9J7S - chains B and C of the 4 polymer chains in the assembly; structure by X-ray diffraction, 2.50 A resolution.

Chain B (and C):
Protein: Phospho-2-dehydro-3-deoxyheptonate aldolase
Source organism: Providencia alcalifaciens
Notes: EC 2.5.1.54; chain C of this document is another copy of the same molecule, construct and numbering; everything in this record applies to it too
UniProt: B6XIT1 (B6XIT1_9GAMM); residues 1-351 here = UniProt positions 1-351
Amino-acid sequence (351 residues; numbered 1 to 351; the number before each row is that of its first residue):
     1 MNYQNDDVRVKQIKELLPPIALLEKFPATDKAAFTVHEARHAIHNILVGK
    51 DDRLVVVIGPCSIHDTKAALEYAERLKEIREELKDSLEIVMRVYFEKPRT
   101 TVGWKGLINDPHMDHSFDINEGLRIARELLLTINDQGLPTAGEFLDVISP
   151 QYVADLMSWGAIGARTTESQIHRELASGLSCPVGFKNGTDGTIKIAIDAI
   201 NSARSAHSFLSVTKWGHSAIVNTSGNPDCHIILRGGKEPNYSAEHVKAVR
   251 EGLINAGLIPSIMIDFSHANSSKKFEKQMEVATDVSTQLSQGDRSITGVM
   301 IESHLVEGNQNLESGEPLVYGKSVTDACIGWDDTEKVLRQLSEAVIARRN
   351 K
Unresolved in the structure: 1-2, 96-117, 272-276, 306-327
Small-molecule neighbours:
  - phenylalanine (PHE), molecule 1: N5, D6, D7, V10, I13
  - phenylalanine (PHE), molecule 2: V147, P150, Q151, A154, L175, G178, L179, S180, F209, S211, V212, K214, V221

Chain B / chain C interface:
Contacting residue pairs (22; chain B residue first):
  E15(B) - W215(C)
  L16(B) - W215(C)  hydrogen bond (backbone-side chain)
  L17(B) - I20(C)  hydrophobic
  L17(B) - E24(C)
  L17(B) - W215(C)  hydrophobic
  P18(B) - I20(C)
  P18(B) - W215(C)
  I20(B) - L17(C)  hydrophobic
  I20(B) - P18(C)
  A21(B) - E24(C)
  E24(B) - L17(C)
  E24(B) - A21(C)
  E24(B) - K25(C)  hydrogen bond (backbone-side chain)
  E24(B) - R124(C)  salt bridge
  K25(B) - E24(C)  hydrogen bond (side chain-backbone)
  K25(B) - K25(C)
  P27(B) - K25(C)
  R124(B) - E24(C)  salt bridge
  W215(B) - E15(C)
  W215(B) - L16(C)  hydrogen bond (side chain-backbone)
  W215(B) - L17(C)  hydrophobic
  W215(B) - P18(C)
Interface residues without a listed pair, chain C (11 interface residues in all): P27

In short:
Chain B and chain C each contribute 11 residues to their interface; the contacts include 4 hydrogen bonds and
2 salt bridges. Polar contacts include E24(B)-R124(C), L16(B)-W215(C) and E24(B)-K25(C). Bound to chain B:
phenylalanine.
Chain B and chain C are both Phospho-2-dehydro-3-deoxyheptonate aldolase (Providencia alcalifaciens); the
structure, Crystal structure of 3-deoxy-D-arabino-heptulosonate-7-phosphate synthase (DAHP synthase) from
Providencia alcalifaciens complexed with Phe, was determined by X-ray diffraction together with 9J7H from the
same study.
